6QM8 - chains O and U of the 28 polymer chains in the assembly; structure by electron microscopy, 3.30 A resolution.

[Chain O]
Name: Proteasome alpha1 chain
Source organism: Leishmania tarentolae
Sequence (250 residues; each row starts with the number of its first residue):
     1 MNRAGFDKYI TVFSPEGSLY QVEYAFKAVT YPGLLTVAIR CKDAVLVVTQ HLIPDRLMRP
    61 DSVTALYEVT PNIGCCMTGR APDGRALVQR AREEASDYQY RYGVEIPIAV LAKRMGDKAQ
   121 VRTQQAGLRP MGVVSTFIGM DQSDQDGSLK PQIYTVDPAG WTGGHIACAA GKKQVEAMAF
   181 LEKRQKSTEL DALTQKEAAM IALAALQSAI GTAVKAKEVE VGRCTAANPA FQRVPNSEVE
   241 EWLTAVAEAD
Not modelled in the structure: 1-5, 250

[Chain U]
Name: Proteasome alpha7 chain
Source organism: Leishmania tarentolae
Sequence (238 residues; each row starts with the number of its first residue):
     1 MAGTGSGHDQ STDVFSAEGR VFQVEYAGKA VDNSSTAVAA CCKDGVVVAV EKVHTSRMLE
    61 KGSNNRIHAV DRQAGICICG LLPDGRAIVS RARQEAENSR DIFATPIRGS VLANRVGEFM
   121 HAYTTHFAYR PFGCSAIIAS YADDGPQLFV SDPSGTVAGY YGVALGKAKT VAKSELEKLD
   181 FSSLTCDEAV GKLASILHEV HDKQKDKLYE VEVAWVCDKS DRKFVHVPAD MVPAETSH
Not modelled in the structure: 1-5, 234-238

[Chain O / chain U interface]
Pairs across the interface - 67 pairs, chain O then chain U:
  Tyr9(O) - Gly7(U)
  Tyr9(O) - His8(U)
  Tyr9(O) - Asp13(U)
  Tyr9(O) - Val14(U)
  Gln21(O) - Asp13(U)
  Gln21(O) - Val14(U)
  Gln21(O) - Phe15(U)  hydrogen bond (side chain-backbone)
  Tyr24(O) - Phe15(U)
  Tyr24(O) - Ser16(U)
  Tyr24(O) - Ala17(U)  hydrophobic
  Tyr24(O) - Gly19(U)
  Ala25(O) - Phe15(U)  hydrophobic
  Lys27(O) - Ala17(U)
  Lys27(O) - Glu18(U)
  Ala28(O) - Phe15(U)  hydrophobic
  Ala28(O) - Gly19(U)
  Tyr31(O) - Glu18(U)
  Tyr31(O) - Arg20(U)  hydrogen bond
  Asp55(O) - Lys173(U)  salt bridge
  Arg56(O) - Glu177(U)  salt bridge
  Leu57(O) - Tyr160(U)
  Leu57(O) - Tyr161(U)  hydrogen bond (backbone-backbone)
  Leu57(O) - Gly162(U)
  Leu57(O) - Lys173(U)
  Leu57(O) - Phe181(U)  hydrophobic
  Met58(O) - Gly159(U)
  Met58(O) - Tyr160(U)
  Arg59(O) - Cys41(U)  hydrogen bond
  Arg59(O) - Pro146(U)  hydrogen bond (side chain-backbone)
  Arg59(O) - Gln147(U)  hydrogen bond
  Arg59(O) - Gly159(U)  hydrogen bond (backbone-backbone)
  Arg59(O) - Tyr160(U)
  Arg59(O) - Tyr161(U)
  Ser62(O) - Phe149(U)
  Ser62(O) - Gly159(U)
  Val63(O) - Ala158(U)  hydrophobic
  Arg80(O) - Val21(U)
  Arg80(O) - Thr124(U)
  Arg80(O) - Ser154(U)
  Pro82(O) - His121(U)
  Pro82(O) - Ser154(U)
  Pro82(O) - Gly155(U)
  Pro82(O) - Thr156(U)
  Asp83(O) - His121(U)  salt bridge
  Arg85(O) - Asn114(U)  hydrogen bond
  Arg85(O) - Arg115(U)
  Arg85(O) - Glu118(U)  salt bridge
  Ala86(O) - His121(U)
  Gln89(O) - Arg115(U)
  Gln89(O) - Glu118(U)
  Gly127(O) - Asp13(U)
  Gly127(O) - Thr125(U)
  Gly127(O) - His126(U)
  Gly127(O) - Phe127(U)  hydrogen bond (backbone-backbone)
  Leu128(O) - Thr125(U)
  Leu128(O) - His126(U)
  Arg129(O) - Thr12(U)  hydrogen bond (side chain-backbone)
  Arg129(O) - Asp13(U)
  Arg129(O) - Phe15(U)
  Arg129(O) - Val21(U)
  Arg129(O) - His121(U)
  Arg129(O) - Thr124(U)  hydrogen bond
  Arg129(O) - Thr125(U)  hydrogen bond (backbone-backbone)
  Pro130(O) - Phe15(U)
  Met131(O) - His121(U)
  Met131(O) - Thr125(U)
  Gly132(O) - Phe15(U)
Also at the interface, not in a pair above, chain O (29 interface residues in all): Pro60, Ala81, Arg122
Also at the interface, not in a pair above, chain U (40 interface residues in all): Ser6, Val24, Glu25, Leu176, Leu179

[Overview]
Chain O and chain U form an interface of 29 and 40 residues respectively, with 12 hydrogen bonds and 4 salt
bridges. Among the polar pairs are Asp55(O)-Lys173(U), Arg56(O)-Glu177(U) and Asp83(O)-His121(U).
Chain O is Proteasome alpha1 chain and chain U is Proteasome alpha7 chain, both from Leishmania tarentolae;
the structure, Leishmania tarentolae proteasome 20S subunit apo structure, was determined by electron
microscopy together with 6QM7 from the same study.
